PDB entry 9BH9 | electron microscopy, 3.50 A resolution | chains B and Y of the 4 polymer chains in the assembly

[Chain B]
Molecule: DNA polymerase theta
Organism: Homo sapiens
Notes: EC 3.6.4.12, 2.7.7.7, 2.7.7.49
Reference sequence: O75417 (DPOLQ_HUMAN); numbering as in UniProt (aligned over 2-894)
Amino-acid sequence (893 residues; row label = number of the first residue in the row):
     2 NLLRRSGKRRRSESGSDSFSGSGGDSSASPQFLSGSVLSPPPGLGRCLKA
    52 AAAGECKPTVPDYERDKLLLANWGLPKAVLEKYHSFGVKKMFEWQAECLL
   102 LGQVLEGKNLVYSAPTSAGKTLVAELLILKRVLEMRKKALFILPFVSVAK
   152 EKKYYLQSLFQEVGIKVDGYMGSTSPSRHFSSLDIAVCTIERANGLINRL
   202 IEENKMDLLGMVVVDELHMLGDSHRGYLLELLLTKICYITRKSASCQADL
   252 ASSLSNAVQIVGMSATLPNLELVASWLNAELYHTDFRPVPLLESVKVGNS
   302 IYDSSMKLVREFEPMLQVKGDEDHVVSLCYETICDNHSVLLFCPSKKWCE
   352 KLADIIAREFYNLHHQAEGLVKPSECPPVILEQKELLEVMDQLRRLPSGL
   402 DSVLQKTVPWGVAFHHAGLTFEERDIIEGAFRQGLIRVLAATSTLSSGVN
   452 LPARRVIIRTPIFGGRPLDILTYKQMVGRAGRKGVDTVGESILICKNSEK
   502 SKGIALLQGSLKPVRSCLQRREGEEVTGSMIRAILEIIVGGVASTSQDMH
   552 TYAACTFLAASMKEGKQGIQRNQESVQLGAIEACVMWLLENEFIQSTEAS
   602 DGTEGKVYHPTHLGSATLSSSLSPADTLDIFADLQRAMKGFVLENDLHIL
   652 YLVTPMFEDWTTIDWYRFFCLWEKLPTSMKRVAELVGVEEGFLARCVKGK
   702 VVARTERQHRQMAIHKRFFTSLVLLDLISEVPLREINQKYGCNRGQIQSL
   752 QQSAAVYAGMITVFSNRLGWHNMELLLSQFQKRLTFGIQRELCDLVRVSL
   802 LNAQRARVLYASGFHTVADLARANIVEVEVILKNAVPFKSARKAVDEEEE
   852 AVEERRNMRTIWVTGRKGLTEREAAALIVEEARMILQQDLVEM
Not modelled in the structure: 2-67, 247-255, 369-376, 565-576, 601-605, 864-867, 893-894
UniProt features mapped onto this chain:
  - motif: Asp-216 to His-219 (DEAH box)
  - binding site (ATP): Gln-96, Ala-115 to Thr-122
  - mutagenesis: Lys-121 (K121M: Abolished ATPase activity)

[Chain Y]
Molecule: Stem-loop DNA with microhomology in the 3' overhang
Sequence (56 nucleotides; each row starts with the number of its first residue):
     1 TTTTTTTTTTTTTTTTCACTGTGAGCTTAGCGTTAGAGTAGGTTTTTTTG
    51 CCCGGG
Not modelled in the structure: 1-18, 55-56

[How chain B and chain Y interact]
Residue-residue contacts - 54 pairs, chain B then chain Y:
  Phe-146(B) / DT39(Y)  phosphate contact
  Phe-146(B) / DA40(Y)  phosphate contact
  Val-147(B) / DA40(Y)  hydrogen bond to the phosphate
  Met-172(B) / DG41(Y)  phosphate contact
  Gly-173(B) / DG41(Y)  hydrogen bond to the phosphate
  Ser-174(B) / DG42(Y)  hydrogen bond to the base
  Ser-176(B) / DT43(Y)  base contact
  Thr-190(B) / DA40(Y)  phosphate contact
  Thr-190(B) / DG41(Y)  hydrogen bond to the phosphate
  Glu-192(B) / DA40(Y)  sugar contact
  Glu-192(B) / DG41(Y)  sugar contact
  Arg-193(B) / DG41(Y)  salt bridge to the phosphate
  Arg-193(B) / DG42(Y)  salt bridge to the phosphate
  Gly-196(B) / DG42(Y)  phosphate contact
  Arg-200(B) / DT43(Y)  salt bridge to the phosphate
  Arg-226(B) / DA40(Y)  sugar contact
  Pro-345(B) / DA37(Y)  sugar contact
  Ser-346(B) / DG36(Y)  phosphate contact
  Ser-346(B) / DA37(Y)  phosphate contact
  Lys-347(B) / DA37(Y)  salt bridge to the phosphate
  Lys-347(B) / DG38(Y)  salt bridge to the phosphate
  Lys-348(B) / DG25(Y)  phosphate contact
  Lys-348(B) / DA35(Y)  hydrogen bond to the phosphate
  Lys-348(B) / DG36(Y)  phosphate contact
  Trp-349(B) / DG23(Y)  sugar contact
  Trp-349(B) / DA24(Y)  phosphate contact
  Lys-352(B) / DA24(Y)  sugar contact
  Lys-352(B) / DG25(Y)  salt bridge to the phosphate
  His-417(B) / DG38(Y)  phosphate contact
  Ala-418(B) / DG38(Y)  hydrogen bond to the phosphate
  Arg-425(B) / DT39(Y)  salt bridge to the phosphate
  Thr-443(B) / DA37(Y)  phosphate contact
  Thr-443(B) / DG38(Y)  hydrogen bond to the phosphate
  Ser-444(B) / DA37(Y)  hydrogen bond to the base
  Ser-444(B) / DG38(Y)  sugar contact
  Thr-445(B) / DG38(Y)  phosphate contact
  Thr-445(B) / DT39(Y)  phosphate contact
  Gly-466(B) / DG21(Y)  sugar contact
  Lys-497(B) / DT22(Y)  phosphate contact
  Lys-497(B) / DG23(Y)  salt bridge to the phosphate
  Ser-621(B) / DG42(Y)  sugar contact
  Ser-622(B) / DG41(Y)  hydrogen bond to the phosphate
  Ser-622(B) / DG42(Y)  hydrogen bond to the phosphate
  Phe-658(B) / DA40(Y)  base contact
  Thr-663(B) / DG36(Y)  phosphate contact
  Ser-754(B) / DG41(Y)  base contact
  Val-757(B) / DG41(Y)  base contact
  Val-757(B) / DG42(Y)  base contact
  Tyr-758(B) / DG41(Y)  base contact
  Gly-760(B) / DG42(Y)  base contact
  Met-761(B) / DG41(Y)  base contact
  Met-761(B) / DG42(Y)  sugar contact
  Val-764(B) / DT43(Y)  sugar contact
  Gln-782(B) / DG42(Y)  hydrogen bond to the base
Also at the interface, not in a pair above, chain B (44 interface residues in all): Pro-145, Ser-448, Ile-463, Gly-465, Glu-500, Ser-620, Ala-756
Also at the interface, not in a pair above, chain Y (15 interface residues in all): DT20

[Summary]
Chain B and chain Y form an interface of 44 and 15 residues respectively, with 11 hydrogen bonds and 8 salt
bridges. Polar contacts include Ser-174(B)/DG42(Y), Ser-444(B)/DA37(Y) and Gln-782(B)/DG42(Y). From UniProt: 9
ATP-binding residues and one mutagenesis site on chain B.
Here chain B is DNA polymerase theta (Homo sapiens) and chain Y is Stem-loop DNA with microhomology in the 3'
overhang. Entry 9BH9 (Human DNA polymerase theta helicase domain dimer bound to DNA in the microhomology
aligning conformation) was determined by electron microscopy, deposited together with 9BH6, 9BH7, 9BH8 and
9BHA.
